Entry 8ZC0 (electron microscopy, 4.17 A resolution (low resolution: residue-level contacts below are approximate; hydrogen-bond / salt-bridge calls are withheld)); this record covers chains M and Q of the 9 polymer chains in the assembly.

== Chain M ==
Name: Light chain of D1F6 Fab
Organism: Homo sapiens
Notes: antibody fragment or engineered binder
Sequence (223 residues; each row starts with the number of its first residue):
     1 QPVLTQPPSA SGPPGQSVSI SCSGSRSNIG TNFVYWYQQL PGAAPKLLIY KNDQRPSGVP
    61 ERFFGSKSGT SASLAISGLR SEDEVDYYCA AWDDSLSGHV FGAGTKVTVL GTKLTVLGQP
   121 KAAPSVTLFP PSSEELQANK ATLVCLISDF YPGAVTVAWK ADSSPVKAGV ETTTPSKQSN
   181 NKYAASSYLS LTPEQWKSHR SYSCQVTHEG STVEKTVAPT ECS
Disordered / not traced: 1, 111-117, 222-223
Cystine bridges: Cys-22/Cys-89, Cys-145/Cys-204

== Chain Q ==
Name: Heavy chain of D1F6 Fab
Organism: Homo sapiens
Notes: antibody fragment or engineered binder
Sequence (230 residues; numbered 1 to 230; the number before each row is that of its first residue):
     1 EVQLVQSGAE VKKPGASVKV SCKASGYIFS DYNIHWVRQA PGQGLEWMGW ISPDSDDTNY
    61 AQSFQGRVTM TRDTSITTVY MELSSLRSDD TAVYFCARSV GYCSLNSCQR WMWFDTWGQG
   121 ALVTVSSAST KGPSVFPLAP SSKSTSGGTA ALGCLVKDYF PEPVTVSWNS GALTSGVHTF
   181 PAVLQSSGLY SLSSVVTVPS SSLGTQTYIC NVNHKPSNTK VDKKVEPKSC
Disordered / not traced: 1, 142-148, 230
Cystine bridges: Cys-22/Cys-96, Cys-103/Cys-108, Cys-154/Cys-210

== Chain M / chain Q interface ==
Residue-residue contacts (83):
  Thr-31(M) / Arg-110(Q)
  Phe-33(M) / Arg-110(Q)
  Tyr-35(M) / Arg-110(Q)
  Tyr-35(M) / Trp-111(Q)
  Tyr-35(M) / Met-112(Q)
  Tyr-37(M) / Phe-114(Q)
  Ala-44(M) / Phe-95(Q)
  Ala-44(M) / Trp-117(Q)
  Ala-44(M) / Gly-118(Q)
  Pro-45(M) / Phe-95(Q)
  Pro-45(M) / Trp-117(Q)
  Lys-46(M) / Trp-117(Q)
  Leu-47(M) / Trp-113(Q)
  Leu-47(M) / Phe-114(Q)
  Tyr-50(M) / Trp-113(Q)
  Lys-51(M) / Trp-111(Q)
  Tyr-88(M) / Gln-39(Q)
  Trp-92(M) / Asn-106(Q)
  Trp-92(M) / Gln-109(Q)
  Ser-97(M) / Trp-47(Q)
  Ser-97(M) / Asn-106(Q)
  Gly-98(M) / Trp-47(Q)
  His-99(M) / His-35(Q)
  His-99(M) / Trp-47(Q)
  His-99(M) / Gln-109(Q)
  His-99(M) / Met-112(Q)
  His-99(M) / Phe-114(Q)
  Phe-101(M) / Leu-45(Q)
  Gly-102(M) / Gly-44(Q)
  Ala-103(M) / Gln-43(Q)
  Thr-127(M) / Ala-151(Q)
  Leu-128(M) / Ser-141(Q)
  Phe-129(M) / Leu-138(Q)
  Phe-129(M) / Ala-139(Q)
  Phe-129(M) / Pro-140(Q)
  Phe-129(M) / Ser-141(Q)
  Phe-129(M) / Ala-151(Q)
  Phe-129(M) / Leu-152(Q)
  Phe-129(M) / Val-195(Q)
  Pro-130(M) / Leu-138(Q)
  Pro-130(M) / Ala-139(Q)
  Pro-130(M) / Pro-140(Q)
  Pro-131(M) / Leu-138(Q)
  Pro-131(M) / Ala-139(Q)
  Pro-131(M) / Lys-228(Q)
  Ser-132(M) / Pro-137(Q)
  Ser-132(M) / Ala-139(Q)
  Ser-132(M) / Glu-226(Q)
  Ser-133(M) / Ser-229(Q)
  Glu-134(M) / Phe-136(Q)
  Glu-134(M) / Pro-137(Q)
  Glu-134(M) / Glu-226(Q)
  Glu-135(M) / Phe-136(Q)
  Glu-135(M) / Pro-137(Q)
  Glu-135(M) / Leu-138(Q)
  Val-144(M) / Leu-138(Q)
  Val-144(M) / Leu-155(Q)
  Leu-146(M) / Phe-180(Q)
  Leu-146(M) / Ser-193(Q)
  Leu-146(M) / Val-195(Q)
  Ile-147(M) / Phe-180(Q)
  Ser-148(M) / Phe-180(Q)
  Glu-171(M) / Val-183(Q)
  Thr-173(M) / Pro-181(Q)
  Thr-173(M) / Ala-182(Q)
  Thr-173(M) / Val-183(Q)
  Ser-176(M) / His-178(Q)
  Ser-176(M) / Pro-181(Q)
  Gln-178(M) / His-178(Q)
  Ala-184(M) / His-178(Q)
  Ala-184(M) / Phe-180(Q)
  Ala-185(M) / Phe-180(Q)
  Ser-186(M) / Phe-180(Q)
  Tyr-188(M) / Pro-181(Q)
  Tyr-188(M) / Val-183(Q)
  Tyr-188(M) / Ser-191(Q)
  Tyr-188(M) / Ser-193(Q)
  Ser-190(M) / Lys-157(Q)
  Trp-196(M) / Lys-228(Q)
  Lys-197(M) / Lys-228(Q)
  Val-217(M) / Ser-141(Q)
  Pro-219(M) / Lys-228(Q)
  Thr-220(M) / Lys-228(Q)
Interface residues without a listed pair, chain M (52 interface residues in all): Asn-32, Ala-43, Ala-138, Thr-142, Thr-174, Lys-215, Glu-221
Interface residues without a listed pair, chain Q (42 interface residues in all): Glu-46, Gln-119, Gly-153, Gln-185, Leu-192

== Summary ==
The interface between chain M and chain Q involves 52 residues on one side and 42 on the other.
Here chain M is Light chain of D1F6 Fab and chain Q is Heavy chain of D1F6 Fab, both from Homo sapiens. Entry
8ZC0 (SARS-CoV-2 Omicron BA.2 spike trimer (6P) in complex with 3 D1F6 Fabs (2 RBD up)) was determined by
electron microscopy together with 8ZBY, 8ZBZ, 8ZC1, 8ZC2, 8ZC3, 8ZC4, 8ZC5 and 8ZC6 from the same study.
